6FAF - chain A; structure by X-ray diffraction, 1.99 A resolution.

[Chain A]
Name: Carbonic anhydrase 1
Source organism: Homo sapiens
Notes: EC 4.2.1.1
UniProtKB: P00915 (CAH1_HUMAN); residues 0-260 here correspond to UniProt positions 1-261 (UniProt number = residue number + 1)
Sequence (261 residues; each row starts with the number of its first residue; numbering starts at 0):
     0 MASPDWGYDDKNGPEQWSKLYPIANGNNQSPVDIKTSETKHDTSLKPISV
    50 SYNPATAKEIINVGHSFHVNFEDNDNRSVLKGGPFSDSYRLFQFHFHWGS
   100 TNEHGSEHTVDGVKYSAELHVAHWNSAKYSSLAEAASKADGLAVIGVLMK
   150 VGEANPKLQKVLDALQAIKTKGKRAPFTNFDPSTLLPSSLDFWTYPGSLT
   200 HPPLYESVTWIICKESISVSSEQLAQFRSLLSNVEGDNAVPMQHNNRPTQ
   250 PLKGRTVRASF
Disordered / not traced: 0-3
Ion coordination: Zn2+: His94, His96, His119 (together with D3B)
Small-molecule neighbours: D3B (1-(2,5-dimethylphenyl)-3-(2-oxidanyl-5-sulfamoyl-phenyl)urea): His67, Phe91, Gln92, His94, His96, Glu106, His119, Ala121, Ala135, Val143, Ser197, Leu198, Thr199, His200, Pro201, Pro202, Trp209
Curated features (UniProtKB/Swiss-Prot):
  - active site: His64 (Proton donor/acceptor)
  - binding site (Zn(2+)): His64, His67, His94, His96, His119, His200
  - binding site (substrate): Thr199, His200
  - modified residue: Ala1 (N-acetylalanine)
From the paper describing this entry:
  - binding site for D3B: His67, Phe91, Gln92, His94, Ala121, Leu198, Thr199

[In short]
Ligands of chain A: compound D3B. His94, His96 and His119 form the Zn2+ site. From UniProt: active-site
residue His64, 6 Zn2+-binding residues and substrate-binding residues Thr199 and His200. From the paper: a
binding site for D3B at His67, Phe91 and Gln92 among others.
Chain A is Carbonic anhydrase 1 (Homo sapiens); the structure, Crystal structure of human carbonic anhydrase I
in complex with the 3-(2,5-dimethylphenyl)-1-(2-hydroxy-5-sulfamoylphenyl)urea inhibitor, was determined by
X-ray diffraction (same publication as 6F3B and 6FAG).
